Entry 3HW8 (X-ray diffraction, 1.95 A resolution); this record covers chains A and C of the 4 polymer chains in the assembly.

# Chain A
Protein: DNA polymerase lambda
From: Homo sapiens
Notes: EC 2.7.7.7, 4.2.99.-; fragment: kDa catalytic domain
UniProtKB: Q9UGP5 (DPOLL_HUMAN); residue numbers follow UniProt; this construct covers 242-575
Amino-acid sequence (335 residues; each row starts with the number of its first residue):
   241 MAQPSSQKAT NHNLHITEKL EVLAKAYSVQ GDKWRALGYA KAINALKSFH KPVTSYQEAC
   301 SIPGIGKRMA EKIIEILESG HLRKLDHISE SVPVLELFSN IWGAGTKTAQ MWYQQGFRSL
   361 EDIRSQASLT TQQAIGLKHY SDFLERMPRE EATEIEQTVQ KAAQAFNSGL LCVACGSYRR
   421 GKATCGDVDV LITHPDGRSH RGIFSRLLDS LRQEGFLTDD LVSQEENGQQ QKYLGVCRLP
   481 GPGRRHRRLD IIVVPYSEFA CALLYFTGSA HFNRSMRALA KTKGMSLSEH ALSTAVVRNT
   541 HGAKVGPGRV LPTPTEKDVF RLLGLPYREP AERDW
Unresolved in the structure: 241-248
Differences from the reference sequence: expression tag (241); engineered mutation Ala543 (Cys in Q9UGP5)
Metal / ion sites: Na+ site 1: Cys300, Ile302, Ile305; Na+ site 2: Ser339, Ile341, Ala344 (shared with DA5(C) of chain C); Mg2+: Asp427, Asp429 (together with 2',3'-dideoxy-thymidine-5'-triphosphate); Na+ site 3: Asp427, Asp429, Asp490 (together with 2',3'-dideoxy-thymidine-5'-triphosphate); Na+ site 4 near Ser463 (its only coordinating residue here)
Ligand contacts: 2',3'-dideoxy-thymidine-5'-triphosphate (D3T): Arg386, Gly416, Ser417, Arg420, Cys425, Gly426, Asp427, Asp429, Tyr505, Phe506, Thr507, Gly508, Ser509, Ala510, Asn513, Arg514

# Chain C
Molecule: 6-nt DNA strand
Sequence (6 nucleotides; each row starts with the number of its first residue):
     1 CAGTAT
Metal / ion sites: Na+: DA5 (shared with Ser339(A), Ile341(A), Ala344(A) of chain A)

# How chain A and chain C interact
Contacting residue pairs (17; chain A residue first):
  Ile341(A) - DA5(C)  phosphate contact
  Trp342(A) - DA5(C)  phosphate contact
  Trp342(A) - DT6(C)  hydrogen bond to the phosphate
  Gly343(A) - DT4(C)  phosphate contact
  Gly343(A) - DA5(C)  hydrogen bond to the phosphate
  Ala344(A) - DT4(C)  phosphate contact
  Ala344(A) - DA5(C)  phosphate contact
  Gly345(A) - DT4(C)  hydrogen bond to the phosphate
  Thr346(A) - DT4(C)  hydrogen bond to the phosphate
  Lys347(A) - DG3(C)  phosphate contact
  Lys347(A) - DT4(C)  hydrogen bond to the phosphate
  Thr348(A) - DG3(C)  phosphate contact
  Thr348(A) - DT4(C)  hydrogen bond to the phosphate
  Leu474(A) - DT6(C)  sugar contact
  Arg488(A) - DT6(C)  salt bridge to the phosphate
  Asp490(A) - DT6(C)  sugar contact
  Tyr505(A) - DT6(C)  hydrogen bond to the base

# Summary
12 residues of chain A face 4 of chain C across their interface; the contacts include 7 hydrogen bonds and 1
salt bridge. Polar pairs include Tyr505(A)-DT6(C), Trp342(A)-DT6(C) and Gly343(A)-DA5(C). Bound to chain A:
2',3'-dideoxy-thymidine-5'-triphosphate.
Chain A is DNA polymerase lambda (Homo sapiens) and chain C is a 6-nt DNA strand; the structure, ternary
complex of DNA polymerase lambda of a two nucleotide gapped DNA substrate with a C ..., was determined by
X-ray diffraction.
